9GM7 - chains C and F of the 8 polymer chains in the assembly; structure by electron microscopy, 4.30 A resolution (low resolution: residue-level contacts below are approximate; hydrogen-bond / salt-bridge calls are withheld).

Chain C:
Protein: Chromosome partition protein MukF
From: Photorhabdus thracensis
Reference sequence: A0A0F7LMQ4 (A0A0F7LMQ4_9GAMM); residue numbers follow UniProt; this construct covers 1-440
Sequence (440 residues; numbered 1 to 440; the number before each row is that of its first residue):
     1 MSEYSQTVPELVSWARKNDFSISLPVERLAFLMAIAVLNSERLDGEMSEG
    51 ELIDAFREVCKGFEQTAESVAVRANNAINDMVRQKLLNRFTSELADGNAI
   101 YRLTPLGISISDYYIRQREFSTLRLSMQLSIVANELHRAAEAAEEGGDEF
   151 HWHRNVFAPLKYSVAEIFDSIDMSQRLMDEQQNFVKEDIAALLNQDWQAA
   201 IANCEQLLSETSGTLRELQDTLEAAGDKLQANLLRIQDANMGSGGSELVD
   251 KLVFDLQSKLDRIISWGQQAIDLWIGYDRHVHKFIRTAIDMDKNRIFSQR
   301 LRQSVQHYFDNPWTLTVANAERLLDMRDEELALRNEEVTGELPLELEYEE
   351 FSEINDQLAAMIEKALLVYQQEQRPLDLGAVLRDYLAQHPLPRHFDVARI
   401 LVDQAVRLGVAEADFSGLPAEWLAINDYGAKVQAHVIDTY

Chain F:
Protein: Chromosome partition protein MukE
From: Photorhabdus thracensis
Reference sequence: A0A0F7LPV6 (A0A0F7LPV6_9GAMM); residues 1-240 here = UniProt positions 1-240
Sequence (240 residues; row label = number of the first residue in the row):
     1 MSSTHIEQFMPVKLAQALANSLFPELDSQLRAGRHIGIDDLDNHAFLMDF
    51 QEQLEEFYARYNVELIRAPEGFFYLRPRSTTLIPRSVLSELDMMVGKILC
   101 YLYLSPERLANQGIFTSQELYEELISLADEGKLMKFVNQRSSGSDLDKQK
   151 LQEKVRTTLNRLRRLGMVYFLPNNNNKFTITEAVFRFGADVRSGDDPREI
   201 QLRMIRDGEAMPVEGSLSLDDSENDETPDNSAEGAGDEQP
Unresolved in the structure: 1-8, 207-240

Chain C / chain F interface:
Residue-residue contacts (25):
  R322(C) with A32(F); P84(F); R85(F); S86(F)
  L323(C) with R31(F); P84(F); R85(F); S86(F)
  L324(C) with A32(F); S86(F); L165(F)
  D325(C) with P77(F); R85(F); S86(F); V87(F); L88(F)
  M326(C) with R186(F)
  R327(C) with V87(F); L88(F); E90(F); M93(F)
  E329(C) with E90(F); K97(F)
  R334(C) with D190(F); R192(F)
Also at the interface, not in a pair above, chain C (9 interface residues in all): E321
Also at the interface, not in a pair above, chain F (21 interface residues in all): G33, I83, S89, R161, R164, F187

Overview:
9 residues of chain C face 21 of chain F across their interface.
Chain C is Chromosome partition protein MukF and chain F is Chromosome partition protein MukE, both from
Photorhabdus thracensis; the structure, MukBEF in a nucleotide-bound state with open neck gate (monomer), was
determined by electron microscopy (same publication as 9GM6, 9GM8, 9GM9, 9GMA, 9GMB and 9GMD).
